PDB entry 8VB2 | electron microscopy, 3.32 A resolution | chains A and B of the 20 polymer chains in the assembly

Chain A (and B):
Name: Tetrameric ejection protein (gp48)
Source organism: Pectobacterium phage PhiM1
Notes: chain B of this document is another copy of the same molecule, construct and numbering; everything in this record applies to it too
UniProtKB: A0A1P7WFW1 (A0A1P7WFW1_9CAUD); numbering as in UniProt (aligned over 1-1263)
Chain sequence (1263 residues; row label = number of the first residue in the row):
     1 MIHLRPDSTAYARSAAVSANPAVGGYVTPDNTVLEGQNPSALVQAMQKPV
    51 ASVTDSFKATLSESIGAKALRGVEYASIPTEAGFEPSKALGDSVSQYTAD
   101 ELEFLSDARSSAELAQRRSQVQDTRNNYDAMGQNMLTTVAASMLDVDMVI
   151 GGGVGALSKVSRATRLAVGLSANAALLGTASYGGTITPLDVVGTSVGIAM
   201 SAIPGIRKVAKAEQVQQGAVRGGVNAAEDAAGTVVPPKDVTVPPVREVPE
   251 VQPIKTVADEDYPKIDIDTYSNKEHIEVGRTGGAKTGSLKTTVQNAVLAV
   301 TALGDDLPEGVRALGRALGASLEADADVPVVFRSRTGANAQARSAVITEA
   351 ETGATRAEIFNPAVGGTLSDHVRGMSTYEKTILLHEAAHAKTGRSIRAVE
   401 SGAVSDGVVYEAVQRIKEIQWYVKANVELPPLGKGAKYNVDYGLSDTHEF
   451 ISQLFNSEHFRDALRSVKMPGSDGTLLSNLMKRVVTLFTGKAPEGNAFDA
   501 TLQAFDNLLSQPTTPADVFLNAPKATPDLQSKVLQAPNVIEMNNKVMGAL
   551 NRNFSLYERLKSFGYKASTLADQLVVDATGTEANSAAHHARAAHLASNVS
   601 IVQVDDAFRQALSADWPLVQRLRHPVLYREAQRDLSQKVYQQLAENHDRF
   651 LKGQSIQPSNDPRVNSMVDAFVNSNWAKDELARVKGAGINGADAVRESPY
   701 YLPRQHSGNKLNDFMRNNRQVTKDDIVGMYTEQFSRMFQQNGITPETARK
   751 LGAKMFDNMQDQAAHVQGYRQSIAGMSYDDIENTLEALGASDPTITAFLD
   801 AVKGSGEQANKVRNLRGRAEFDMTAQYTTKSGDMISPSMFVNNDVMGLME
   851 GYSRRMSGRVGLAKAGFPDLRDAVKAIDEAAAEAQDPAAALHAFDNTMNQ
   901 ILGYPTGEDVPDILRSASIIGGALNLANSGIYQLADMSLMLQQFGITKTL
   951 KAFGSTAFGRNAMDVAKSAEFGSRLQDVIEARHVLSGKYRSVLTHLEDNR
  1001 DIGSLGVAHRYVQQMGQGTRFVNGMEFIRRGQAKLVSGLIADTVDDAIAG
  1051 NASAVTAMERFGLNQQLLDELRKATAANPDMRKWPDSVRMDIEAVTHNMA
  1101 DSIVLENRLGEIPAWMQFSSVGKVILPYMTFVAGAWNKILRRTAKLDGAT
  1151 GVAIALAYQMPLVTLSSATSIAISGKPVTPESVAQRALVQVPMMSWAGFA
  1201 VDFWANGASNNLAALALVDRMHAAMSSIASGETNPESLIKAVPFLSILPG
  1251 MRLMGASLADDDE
Disordered / not traced: 1-37, 63-66, 173-184, 281-287, 310, 322-355, 362-366, 428-445, 494-495, 507-514, 789-819, 1263
From the paper describing this entry:
  - conformationally variable residues (order/disorder transition): R280 to S288, V427 to D446

Chain A / chain B interface:
Pairs across the interface (47; chain A residue first):
  L42(A) - V53(B)
  V43(A) - S87(B)
  V43(A) - L102(B)  hydrophobic
  M46(A) - E103(B)
  Q47(A) - E85(B)  hydrogen bond
  Q47(A) - P86(B)
  Q47(A) - S87(B)  hydrogen bond
  K58(A) - D669(B)  salt bridge
  A59(A) - S659(B)
  A59(A) - N665(B)
  V160(A) - N660(B)
  E400(A) - L627(B)
  E400(A) - E630(B)
  S401(A) - H624(B)
  S401(A) - V626(B)  hydrogen bond (side chain-backbone)
  S401(A) - L627(B)  hydrogen bond (side chain-backbone)
  V404(A) - R623(B)
  V404(A) - H624(B)
  Y410(A) - L1105(B)
  Q414(A) - L1105(B)
  W421(A) - F1061(B)  hydrophobic
  W421(A) - N1098(B)
  A425(A) - E1059(B)
  A425(A) - L1063(B)
  I540(A) - M834(B)  hydrophobic
  Y565(A) - Q739(B)  hydrogen bond
  T579(A) - T824(B)
  G580(A) - F821(B)
  G580(A) - D822(B)
  G580(A) - M823(B)
  G580(A) - T824(B)
  H589(A) - K652(B)
  A592(A) - Q654(B)
  G921(A) - T824(B)
  G922(A) - T824(B)
  G922(A) - Q826(B)
  A923(A) - Q826(B)  hydrogen bond (backbone-side chain)
  L924(A) - Q826(B)  hydrogen bond (backbone-side chain)
  S1227(A) - Q641(B)
  S1230(A) - Q641(B)
  S1230(A) - S838(B)  hydrogen bond (backbone-side chain)
  E1232(A) - Q637(B)
  E1232(A) - K638(B)
  E1232(A) - Q641(B)
  N1234(A) - K638(B)
  E1236(A) - N660(B)  hydrogen bond (side chain-backbone)
  E1236(A) - D661(B)  hydrogen bond (side chain-backbone)
Other interface residues (no listed pair), chain A (43 interface residues in all): P39, S40, Q44, V50, D55, S161, G402, S405, K424, T581, E582, H588, D1219, A1223
Other interface residues (no listed pair), chain B (46 interface residues in all): L61, V94, S106, P625, E645, D648, R649, P658, R1060, G1062, N1064, R1108

Summary:
The interface between chain A and chain B involves 43 residues on one side and 46 on the other; the contacts
include 10 hydrogen bonds and 1 salt bridge. Polar contacts include K58(A)-D669(B), Q47(A)-E85(B) and
Q47(A)-S87(B). From the paper: conformational variability at R280(A) and V427(A).
Chain A and chain B are both Tetrameric ejection protein (gp48) (Pectobacterium phage PhiM1); the structure,
C4 pre-infection ejectosome of the mature bacteriophage PhiM1 particle, was determined by electron microscopy
(same publication as 8VB0, 8VB4 and 8VBX).
